Entry 7QWP (electron microscopy, 3.40 A resolution); this record covers chains D and E of the 8 polymer chains in the assembly.

# Chain D
Name: DNA-directed RNA polymerase subunit beta'
Organism: Escherichia coli K-12
Notes: EC 2.7.7.6
UniProtKB: P0A8T7 (RPOC_ECOLI); numbering as in UniProt (aligned over 1-1407)
Chain sequence (1407 residues; each row starts with the number of its first residue):
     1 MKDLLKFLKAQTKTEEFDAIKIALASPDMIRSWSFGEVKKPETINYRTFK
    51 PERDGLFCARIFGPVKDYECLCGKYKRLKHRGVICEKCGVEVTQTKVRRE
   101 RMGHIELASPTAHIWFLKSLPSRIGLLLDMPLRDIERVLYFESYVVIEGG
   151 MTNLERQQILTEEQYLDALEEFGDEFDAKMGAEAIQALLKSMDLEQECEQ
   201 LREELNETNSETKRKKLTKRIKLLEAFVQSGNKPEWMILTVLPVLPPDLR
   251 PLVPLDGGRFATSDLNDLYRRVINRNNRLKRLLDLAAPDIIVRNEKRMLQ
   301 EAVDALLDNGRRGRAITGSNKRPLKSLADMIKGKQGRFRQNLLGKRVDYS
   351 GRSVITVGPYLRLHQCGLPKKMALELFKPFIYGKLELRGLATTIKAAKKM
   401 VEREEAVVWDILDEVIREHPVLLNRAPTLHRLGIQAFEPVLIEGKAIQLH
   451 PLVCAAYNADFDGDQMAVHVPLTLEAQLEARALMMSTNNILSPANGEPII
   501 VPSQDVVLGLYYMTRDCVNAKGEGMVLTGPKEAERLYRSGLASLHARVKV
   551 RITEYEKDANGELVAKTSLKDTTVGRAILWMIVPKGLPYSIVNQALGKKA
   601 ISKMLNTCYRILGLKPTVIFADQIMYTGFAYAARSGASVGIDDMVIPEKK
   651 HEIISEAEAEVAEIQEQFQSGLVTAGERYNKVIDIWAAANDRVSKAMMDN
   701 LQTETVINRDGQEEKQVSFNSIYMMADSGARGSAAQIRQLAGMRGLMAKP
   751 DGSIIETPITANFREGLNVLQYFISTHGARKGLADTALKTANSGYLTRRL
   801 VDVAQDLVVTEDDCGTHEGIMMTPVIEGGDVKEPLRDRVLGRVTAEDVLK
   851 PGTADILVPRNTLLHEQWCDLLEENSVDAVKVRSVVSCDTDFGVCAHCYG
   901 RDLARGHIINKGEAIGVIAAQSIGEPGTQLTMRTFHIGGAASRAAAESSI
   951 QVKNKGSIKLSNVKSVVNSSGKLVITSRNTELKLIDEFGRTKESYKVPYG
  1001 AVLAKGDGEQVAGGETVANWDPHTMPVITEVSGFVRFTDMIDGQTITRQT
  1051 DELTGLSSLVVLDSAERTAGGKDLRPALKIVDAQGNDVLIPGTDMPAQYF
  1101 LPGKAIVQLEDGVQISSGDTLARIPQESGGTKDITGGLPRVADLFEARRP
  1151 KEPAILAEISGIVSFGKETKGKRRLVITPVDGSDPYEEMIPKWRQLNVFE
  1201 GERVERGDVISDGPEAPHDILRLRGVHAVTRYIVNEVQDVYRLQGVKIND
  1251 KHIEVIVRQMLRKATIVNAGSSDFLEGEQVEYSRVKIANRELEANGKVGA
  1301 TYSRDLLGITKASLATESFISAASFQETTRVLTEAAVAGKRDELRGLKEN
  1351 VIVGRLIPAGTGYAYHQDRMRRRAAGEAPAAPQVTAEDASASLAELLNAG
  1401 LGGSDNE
Unresolved in the structure: 1, 39, 934-946, 1050-1056, 1068-1074, 1089-1096, 1127-1132, 1377-1407
Swiss-Prot annotation at these positions:
  - binding site (Zn(2+)): C70, C72, C85, C88, C814, C888, C895, C898
  - binding site (Mg(2+)): D460, D462, D464
  - modified residue: K983 (N6-acetyllysine)
  - mutagenesis: Q504 (Q504P: Resistant to antibiotics salinamide A and B), N690 (N690D: Resistant to antibiotics salinamide A and B), M697 (M697V: Resistant to antibiotics salinamide A and B), A735 (A735T: Resistant to antibiotics salinamide A and B), R738 (R738C/H/P/S: Resistant to antibiotics salinamide A and B), A748 (A748E: Resistant to antibiotics salinamide A and B), P758 (P758S/T: Resistant to antibiotics salinamide A and B), F763 (F763C: Resistant to antibiotics salinamide A and B), S775 (S775A: Resistant to antibiotics salinamide A and B), A779 (A779T/V: Resistant to antibiotics salinamide A and B), R780 (R780C: Resistant to antibiotics salinamide A and B), G782 (G782A/C: Resistant to antibiotics salinamide A and B), 1 further mutagenesis entry in UniProt

# Chain E
Name: DNA-directed RNA polymerase subunit omega
Organism: Escherichia coli K-12
Notes: EC 2.7.7.6
UniProtKB: P0A800 (RPOZ_ECOLI); residues 1-91 here = UniProt positions 1-91
Chain sequence (91 residues; each row starts with the number of its first residue):
     1 MARVTVQDAVEKIGNRFDLVLVAARRARQMQVGGKDPLVPEENDKTTVIA
    51 LREIEEGLINNQILDVRERQEQQEQEAAELQAVTAIAEGRR
Unresolved in the structure: 1, 76-91

# Chain D / chain E interface
Contacting residue pairs (36):
  H364(D) with V4(E)
  V415(D) with K45(E), hydrogen bond (backbone-side chain)
  R417(D) with N43(E), hydrogen bond (side chain-backbone)
  E418(D) with K45(E); V48(E)
  H419(D) with K45(E), hydrogen bond
  L474(D) with A27(E); R28(E); Q31(E)
  E475(D) with V20(E); R28(E), salt bridge
  Q477(D) with T47(E)
  L478(D) with V20(E); A23(E); A24(E); T47(E)
  E479(D) with V20(E)
  R481(D) with V6(E); T47(E); L51(E)
  A482(D) with V6(E), hydrophobic; R16(E), hydrogen bond (backbone-side chain)
  L483(D) with R16(E)
  T487(D) with V4(E); T5(E)
  N488(D) with R16(E)
  L614(D) with T5(E)
  K615(D) with T5(E)
  R905(D) with R16(E)
  N910(D) with G14(E), hydrogen bond (side chain-backbone); N15(E)
  E913(D) with F17(E)
  G1360(D) with F17(E)
  T1361(D) with F17(E); L21(E)
  A1364(D) with L21(E), hydrophobic
Also at the interface, not in a pair above, chain D (25 interface residues in all): K911, G912
Also at the interface, not in a pair above, chain E (24 interface residues in all): A2, Q7, D18, D44, T46

# Summary
Chain D and chain E form an interface of 25 and 24 residues respectively; the contacts include 5 hydrogen
bonds and 1 salt bridge. Among the polar pairs are E475(D)-R28(E), V415(D)-K45(E) and R417(D)-N43(E).
Chain D is DNA-directed RNA polymerase subunit beta' and chain E is DNA-directed RNA polymerase subunit omega,
both from Escherichia coli K-12; the structure, CryoEM structure of bacterial transcription close complex
(RPc), was determined by electron microscopy, deposited together with 7QV9 and 7QXI.
